8U82 - chains B3 and G3 of the 20 polymer chains in the assembly; structure by electron microscopy, 3.84 A resolution.

[Chain B3]
Protein: Guanine nucleotide-binding protein G(I)/G(S)/G(T) subunit beta-1
Source organism: Homo sapiens
Reference sequence: P62873 (GBB1_HUMAN); residues 1-340 here = UniProt positions 1-340
Chain sequence (340 residues; each row starts with the number of its first residue):
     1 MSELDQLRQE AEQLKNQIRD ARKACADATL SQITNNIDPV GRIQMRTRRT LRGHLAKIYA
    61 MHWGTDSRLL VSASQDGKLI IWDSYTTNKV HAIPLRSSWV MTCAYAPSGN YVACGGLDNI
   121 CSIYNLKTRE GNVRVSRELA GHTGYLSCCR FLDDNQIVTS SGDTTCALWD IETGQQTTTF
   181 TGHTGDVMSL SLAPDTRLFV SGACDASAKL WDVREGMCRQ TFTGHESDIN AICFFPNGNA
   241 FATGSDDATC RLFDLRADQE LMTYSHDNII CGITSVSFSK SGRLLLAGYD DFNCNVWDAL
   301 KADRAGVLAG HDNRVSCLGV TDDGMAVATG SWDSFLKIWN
Not modelled in the structure: 1
UniProt features mapped onto this chain:
  - modified residue: Ser-2 (N-acetylserine), His-266 (Phosphohistidine)
  - natural variant: Leu-30 (L30F: In MRD42; uncertain significance), Arg-52 (R52G: In MRD42), Gly-64 (G64V: In MRD42), Asp-76 (D76E: In MRD42; D76G: In MRD42), Gly-77 (G77S: In MRD42), Lys-78 (K78R: In MRD42), Ile-80 (I80N: In MRD42; I80T: In MRD42), His-91 (H91R: In MRD42; uncertain significance), Ala-92 (A92T: In MRD42), Pro-94 (P94S: In MRD42), Leu-95 (L95P: In MRD42), Arg-96 (R96L: In MRD42), 5 further natural variant entries in UniProt
Reported in the primary citation:
  - mutagenesis - K78E, K89E, A92D: abolished catalytic activity (ubiquitylation activity)
  - post-translational modification sites: Lys-23
  - mutagenesis - K78E, K89E, A92D: abolished catalytic activity with BTB/POZ domain-containing protein KCTD5

[Chain G3]
Protein: Guanine nucleotide-binding protein G(I)/G(S)/G(O) subunit gamma-2
Source organism: Homo sapiens
Reference sequence: P59768 (GBG2_HUMAN); residues 1-71 here = UniProt positions 1-71
Chain sequence (71 residues; row label = number of the first residue in the row):
     1 MASNNTASIA QARKLVEQLK MEANIDRIKV SKAAADLMAY CEAHAKEDPL LTPVPASENP
    61 FREKKFFSAI L
Not modelled in the structure: 64-71
Differences from the reference sequence: engineered mutation Ser-68 (Cys in P59768)
UniProt features mapped onto this chain:
  - modified residue: Ala-2 (N-acetylalanine)

[How chain B3 and chain G3 interact]
Contacting residue pairs (107; chain B3 residue first):
  Leu-4(B3) with Asn-4(G3); Asn-5(G3); Ser-8(G3); Ile-9(G3)
  Leu-7(B3) with Ile-9(G3), hydrophobic; Ala-12(G3), hydrophobic
  Arg-8(B3) with Asn-5(G3)
  Glu-10(B3) with Val-16(G3)
  Ala-11(B3) with Leu-15(G3), hydrophobic; Val-16(G3)
  Leu-14(B3) with Val-16(G3), hydrophobic; Leu-19(G3), hydrophobic
  Lys-15(B3) with Leu-19(G3)
  Ile-18(B3) with Leu-19(G3), hydrophobic; Glu-22(G3); Ala-23(G3); Arg-27(G3)
  Ala-21(B3) with Arg-27(G3)
  Arg-22(B3) with Glu-22(G3), salt bridge
  Ala-24(B3) with Lys-29(G3)
  Cys-25(B3) with Arg-27(G3); Ile-28(G3), hydrogen bond (side chain-backbone); Lys-29(G3); Val-30(G3), hydrogen bond (backbone-backbone)
  Ala-26(B3) with Val-30(G3), hydrophobic
  Asp-27(B3) with Lys-29(G3); Val-30(G3); Ser-31(G3), hydrogen bond
  Ala-28(B3) with Val-30(G3); Ser-31(G3), hydrogen bond (backbone-backbone)
  Thr-29(B3) with Val-30(G3)
  Leu-30(B3) with Ser-31(G3); Ala-34(G3); Ala-35(G3), hydrophobic
  Ser-31(B3) with Ala-34(G3)
  Thr-34(B3) with Met-38(G3), hydrogen bond
  Ile-37(B3) with Met-38(G3); Glu-42(G3)
  Asp-38(B3) with Glu-42(G3); Ala-45(G3); Lys-46(G3), salt bridge
  Val-40(B3) with Leu-51(G3), hydrophobic
  Ile-43(B3) with Leu-50(G3)
  Met-45(B3) with Leu-50(G3), hydrophobic
  Arg-48(B3) with Phe-61(G3); Arg-62(G3)
  Arg-49(B3) with Pro-60(G3), hydrogen bond (side chain-backbone); Phe-61(G3)
  Tyr-85(B3) with Pro-60(G3), hydrophobic; Phe-61(G3), hydrophobic
  Met-217(B3) with Met-21(G3), hydrophobic
  Cys-218(B3) with Gln-18(G3), hydrogen bond; Met-21(G3)
  Arg-219(B3) with Ile-25(G3)
  Gln-220(B3) with Ile-25(G3)
  Thr-221(B3) with Gln-18(G3), hydrogen bond
  Phe-235(B3) with Leu-37(G3), hydrophobic; Tyr-40(G3), hydrophobic; Cys-41(G3), hydrophobic
  Pro-236(B3) with Tyr-40(G3)
  Asn-237(B3) with Tyr-40(G3), hydrogen bond
  Asn-239(B3) with Leu-37(G3)
  Asp-254(B3) with Ala-33(G3); Leu-37(G3)
  Arg-256(B3) with Asp-26(G3); Arg-27(G3); Ile-28(G3), hydrogen bond (backbone-backbone); Lys-32(G3); Ala-33(G3); Asp-36(G3), salt bridge; Leu-37(G3)
  Ala-257(B3) with Ile-28(G3)
  Asp-258(B3) with Arg-27(G3), salt bridge
  Gln-259(B3) with Val-30(G3)
  Leu-261(B3) with Leu-37(G3), hydrophobic
  Ser-279(B3) with Asp-48(G3), hydrogen bond
  Lys-280(B3) with Tyr-40(G3); Asp-48(G3); Pro-49(G3)
  Ser-281(B3) with Tyr-40(G3); Cys-41(G3), hydrogen bond (backbone-side chain); His-44(G3); Ala-45(G3); Asp-48(G3); Leu-51(G3)
  Gly-282(B3) with Cys-41(G3)
  Arg-283(B3) with Met-38(G3); Cys-41(G3); Glu-42(G3)
  Leu-284(B3) with Asp-48(G3); Leu-51(G3), hydrophobic
  Leu-300(B3) with Met-38(G3), hydrophobic; Cys-41(G3), hydrophobic
  Asp-323(B3) with Pro-49(G3)
  Gly-324(B3) with Asp-48(G3); Pro-49(G3); Leu-50(G3)
  Met-325(B3) with Pro-49(G3), hydrophobic; Leu-50(G3); Glu-58(G3); Asn-59(G3); Pro-60(G3); Phe-61(G3), hydrophobic
  Ala-326(B3) with Phe-61(G3), hydrophobic
  Ile-338(B3) with Phe-61(G3), hydrophobic
  Asn-340(B3) with Asn-59(G3); Phe-61(G3)
Other interface residues (no listed pair), chain B3 (61 interface residues in all): Gln-17, Gly-182, Lys-209, Ala-240, Lys-301, Trp-339
Other interface residues (no listed pair), chain G3 (45 interface residues in all): Lys-14, Lys-20, Glu-47, Val-54

[Summary]
61 residues of chain B3 face 45 of chain G3 across their interface, with 12 hydrogen bonds and 4 salt bridges.
Among the polar pairs are Arg-22(B3)/Glu-22(G3), Asp-38(B3)/Lys-46(G3) and Arg-256(B3)/Asp-36(G3). The paper
reports that K78E, K89E and A92D of chain B3 abolish catalytic activity (ubiquitylation activity); a
modification site at Lys-23(B3).
Chain B3 is Guanine nucleotide-binding protein G(I)/G(S)/G(T) subunit beta-1 and chain G3 is Guanine
nucleotide-binding protein G(I)/G(S)/G(O) subunit gamma-2, both from Homo sapiens; the structure,
KCTD5/Cullin3/Gbeta1gamma2 Complex: State B From Composite RELION Multi-body Refinement Map, was determined by
electron microscopy (same publication as 8U7Z, 8U80, 8U81, 8U83 and 8U84).
